PDB entry 7ZRP | X-ray diffraction, 2.65 A resolution | chains A and B

[Chain A]
Molecule: Calmodulin-1
Source organism: Homo sapiens
UniProt: P0DP23 (CALM1_HUMAN); residues 1-148 here correspond to UniProt positions 2-149 (UniProt number = residue number + 1)
Chain sequence (148 residues; row label = number of the first residue in the row):
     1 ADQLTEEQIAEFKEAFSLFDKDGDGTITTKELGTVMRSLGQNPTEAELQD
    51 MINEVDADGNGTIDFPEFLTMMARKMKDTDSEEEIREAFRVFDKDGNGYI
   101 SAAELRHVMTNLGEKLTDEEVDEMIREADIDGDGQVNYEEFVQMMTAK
Disordered / not traced: 1, 147-148
Metal / ion sites: Ca2+ site 1: D20, D22, D24, T26, E31; Zn2+ site 1: E54 (shared with 1 residue of chain C); Ca2+ site 2: D56, D58, N60, T62, E67; Zn2+ site 2: D78, E84 (shared with 1 residue of chain C); Zn2+ site 3: D80 (shared with 2 residues of chain C); Zn2+ site 4: E83 (shared with 1 residue of chain C); Ca2+ site 3: D93, D95, N97, Y99, E104; Zn2+ site 5 near D122 (its only coordinating residue here); Zn2+ site 6: E123 (shared with 1 residue of chain C); Ca2+ site 4: D129, D131, D133, Q135, E140; Zn2+ site 7: E139 (shared with 1 residue of chain C)
Curated features (UniProtKB/Swiss-Prot):
  - binding site (Ca(2+)): D20, D22, D24, T26, E31, D56, D58, N60, T62, E67, D93, D95, N97, Y99, E104, D129, D131, D133, Q135, E140
  - modified residue: A1 (N-acetylalanine), K21 (N6-acetyllysine), T44 (Phosphothreonine), S81 (Phosphoserine), K94 (N6-acetyllysine), Y99 (Phosphotyrosine), S101 (Phosphoserine), T110 (Phosphothreonine), K115 (N6,N6,N6-trimethyllysine), Y138 (Phosphotyrosine)
  - cross-link: K21 (Glycyl lysine isopeptide (Lys-Gly) (interchain with G-Cter in SUMO2))
Reported in the primary citation:
  - Ca2+ coordination: E140
  - disease-associated variants - E140G (2-fold): decreased binding to Calcium/calmodulin-dependent protein kinase type II subunit delta (chain B)
  - disease-associated variants - E140G (17-fold): decreased binding to Ca2+
  - disease-associated variants - E140G: decreased catalytic activity on CaMKIIdelta
  - disease-associated variants - E140G: decreased binding to Cav1.2-NSCaTE51-67
  - disease-associated variants - E140G (2 fold): increased binding to Cav1.2-IQ1665-1685
  - disease-associated variants - E140G: decreased binding to RyR23581-3608
  - disease-associated variants - E140G: unchanged stability
  - disease-associated variants - E140G: decreased signaling in response to CDI

[Chain B]
Molecule: Calcium/calmodulin-dependent protein kinase type II subunit delta
Notes: EC 2.7.11.17
UniProt: Q13557 (KCC2D_HUMAN); residues 1-22 here correspond to UniProt positions 294-315 (UniProt number = residue number + 293)
Chain sequence (22 residues; numbered 1 to 22; the number before each row is that of its first residue):
     1 FNARRKLKGAILTTMLATRNFS
Curated features (UniProtKB/Swiss-Prot):
  - modified residue: T13 (Phosphothreonine), T14 (Phosphothreonine), S22 (Phosphoserine)

[How chain A and chain B interact]
Pairs across the interface (70):
  E7(A) with R5(B), salt bridge
  A10(A) with R5(B)
  E11(A) with K8(B), salt bridge; G9(B)
  F12(A) with L12(B), hydrophobic
  E14(A) with R5(B); K6(B)
  A15(A) with G9(B); T13(B), hydrogen bond (backbone-side chain)
  L18(A) with G9(B); A10(B), hydrophobic; T13(B)
  F19(A) with T13(B); L16(B), hydrophobic; F21(B), hydrophobic
  I27(A) with F21(B), hydrophobic
  L32(A) with F21(B), hydrophobic
  V35(A) with T13(B)
  M36(A) with A17(B); N20(B)
  L39(A) with T14(B); A17(B), hydrophobic
  Q41(A) with A17(B); T18(B)
  M51(A) with N20(B); F21(B), hydrophobic
  E54(A) with N20(B); F21(B); S22(B)
  V55(A) with F21(B), hydrophobic
  I63(A) with F21(B), hydrophobic
  F68(A) with L16(B), hydrophobic
  M71(A) with F21(B)
  M72(A) with L16(B), hydrophobic
  K75(A) with M15(B); L16(B); S22(B), hydrogen bond (side chain-backbone)
  E84(A) with M15(B); R19(B), salt bridge
  I85(A) with M15(B), hydrophobic
  E87(A) with T18(B); R19(B)
  A88(A) with I11(B), hydrophobic; T14(B); M15(B), hydrophobic
  V91(A) with T14(B); T18(B)
  F92(A) with I11(B), hydrophobic; T14(B)
  L105(A) with L7(B), hydrophobic
  M109(A) with K6(B); A10(B), hydrophobic
  E114(A) with K6(B), salt bridge
  L116(A) with K6(B)
  E120(A) with F1(B)
  E123(A) with F1(B); A3(B)
  M124(A) with A3(B); K6(B); L7(B)
  E127(A) with A3(B); R4(B), salt bridge
  F141(A) with I11(B), hydrophobic
  M144(A) with R4(B); L7(B), hydrophobic; K8(B)
  M145(A) with K8(B); I11(B), hydrophobic; L12(B), hydrophobic; M15(B), hydrophobic
Interface residues without a listed pair, chain A (43 interface residues in all): D78, E83, L112, A128
Interface residues without a listed pair, chain B (22 interface residues in all): N2
Interface features reported in the paper:
  - pairs named by the authors: K75(A)-M15(B), M144(A)-R4(B) (hydrogen bond)

[Summary]
The interface between chain A and chain B involves 43 residues on one side and 22 on the other; the contacts
include 2 hydrogen bonds and 5 salt bridges. Among the polar pairs are E7(A)-R5(B), E11(A)-K8(B) and
E84(A)-R19(B). The authors report a contact between K75(A) and M15(B); a hydrogen bond between M144(A) and
R4(B). The paper reports that E140G of chain A reduces binding to Calcium/calmodulin-dependent protein kinase
type II subunit delta (chain B); Ca2+ coordination by E140(A).
Here chain A is Calmodulin-1 (Homo sapiens) and chain B is Calcium/calmodulin-dependent protein kinase type II
subunit delta. Entry 7ZRP (2.65 Angstrom crystal structure of Ca/CaM:CaMKIIdelta peptide complex) was
determined by X-ray diffraction (same publication as 7ZRQ).
